Entry 9JJ8 (electron microscopy, 2.79 A resolution); this record covers chains b and d of the 51 polymer chains in the assembly.

# Chain b
Molecule: Photosystem I P700 chlorophyll a apoprotein A2
Source organism: Emiliania huxleyi CCMP1516
Notes: EC 1.97.1.12
UniProtKB: Q4G3F5 (PSAB_EMIHU); numbering as in UniProt (aligned over 1-734)
Sequence (734 residues; row label = number of the first residue in the row):
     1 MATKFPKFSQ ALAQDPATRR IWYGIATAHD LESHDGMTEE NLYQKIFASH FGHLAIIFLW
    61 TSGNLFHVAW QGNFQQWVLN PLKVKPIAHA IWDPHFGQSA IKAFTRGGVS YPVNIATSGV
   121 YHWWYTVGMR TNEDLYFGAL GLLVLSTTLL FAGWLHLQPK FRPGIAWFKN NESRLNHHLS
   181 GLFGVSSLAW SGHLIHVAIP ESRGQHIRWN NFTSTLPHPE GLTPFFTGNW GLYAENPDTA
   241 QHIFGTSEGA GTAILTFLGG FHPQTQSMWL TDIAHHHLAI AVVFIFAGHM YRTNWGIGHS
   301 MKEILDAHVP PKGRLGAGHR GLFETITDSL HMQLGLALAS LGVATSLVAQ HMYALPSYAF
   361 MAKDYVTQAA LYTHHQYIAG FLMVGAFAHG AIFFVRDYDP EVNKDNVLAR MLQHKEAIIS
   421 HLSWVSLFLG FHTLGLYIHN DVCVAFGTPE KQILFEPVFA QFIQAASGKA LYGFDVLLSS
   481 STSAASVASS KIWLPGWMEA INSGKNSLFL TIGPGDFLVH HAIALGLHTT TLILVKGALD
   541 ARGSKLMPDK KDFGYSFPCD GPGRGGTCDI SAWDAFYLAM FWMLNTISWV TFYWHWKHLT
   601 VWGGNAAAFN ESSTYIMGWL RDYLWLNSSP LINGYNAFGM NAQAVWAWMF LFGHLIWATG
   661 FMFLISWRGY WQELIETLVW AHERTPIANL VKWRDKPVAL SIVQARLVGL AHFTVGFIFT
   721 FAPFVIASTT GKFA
Not modelled in the structure: 1
Bound ions: chlorophyll a Mg site 1 near His289 (its only coordinating residue here); chlorophyll a Mg site 2 near His712 (its only coordinating residue here)
Ligand contacts:
  - beta-carotene (BCR), molecule 1: Gly52, Ile56, Leu59, Leu150
  - beta-carotene (BCR), molecule 2: Leu54, Ile57, Phe58, Trp60, Gly181, Leu182, Val185, Ser186
  - beta-carotene (BCR), molecule 3: Phe58, Thr61, Leu65, Trp123, Trp124, Met129, Gly138, Leu142, Trp209, Phe212, Thr213
  - beta-carotene (BCR), molecule 4: Leu188, Phe225, Val282, Ile285, Phe286, His289, Ile297
  - beta-carotene (BCR), molecule 5: Phe225, Phe226, Trp230, Val282, Phe286
  - beta-carotene (BCR), molecule 6: Met332, Gly335, Leu336, Ala339, Val343, Met383, Ala386, Phe387, Gly390, Phe393, Phe394, Leu408, Ala538
  - beta-carotene (BCR), molecule 7: Leu408, Met411, Val535, Leu539
  - beta-carotene (BCR), molecule 8: Trp648, Met649, Phe652, Trp671, Leu674, Ile675, Leu678, Phe719
  - chlorophyll a (CLA), molecule 1: Phe5, Phe8, Gly24, Ile25, Ala28, His29, Leu31, His34, Ser49, His53, Ile56
  - chlorophyll a (CLA), molecule 2: Thr18, Ile21, Trp22, Ile675, Leu678, Val679, His682, Val691, Lys692, Trp693, Arg694, Asp695, Pro697, Val698
  - chlorophyll a (CLA), molecule 3: Trp22, Phe652, Leu655, Ile656, Met662, Phe663, Leu700, Leu707, Val708, Ala711, His712, Val715
  - chlorophyll a (CLA), molecule 4: Ile25, Ala26, Thr27, Ala28, His29, Asp30, His331, Leu334, Leu338, Phe381, Leu382, Val384, Gly385, Ala388, His389, Ile392, Arg396, Tyr555, Trp573, Phe576, Met580, Leu707, Val715, Phe719
  - chlorophyll a (CLA), molecule 5: His29, Leu31, Glu32, Tyr43, Ile46, Ser49, His50, His53, Leu54, Ile57, Phe168, Arg174, His178, Leu182, Leu330, His331, Gln333, Leu334, Ala337, Leu338, Leu341
  - chlorophyll a (CLA), molecule 6: His29, His53, Ile56, Ile57, Trp60, Ile378, Phe381, Leu382
  - chlorophyll a (CLA), molecule 7: Phe47, Phe51, Thr148, Phe151, Ala152, Leu155, His156, Lys160, Phe161, Pro163, Trp167
  - chlorophyll a (CLA), molecule 8: Phe47, His50, Phe51, Leu54, Trp123, Trp167, Phe168, Asn170, Ser173, Arg174, His177, His178, Gly181, Leu182, Phe183, Tyr358
  - chlorophyll a (CLA), molecule 9: Ile56, Trp60, Asn64, His67, Val68, Ala88, His89, Asn114, Ile115, Ala116, Thr117, Ser118, Val120, Val645, Trp646, Met649, Phe719
  - chlorophyll a (CLA), molecule 10: Ile56, Leu59, Trp60, Ser62, Gly63, Phe66, His67, Trp70, Gln71, His89, Ala90, Trp92, Leu143
  - chlorophyll a (CLA), molecule 11: Ile57, Phe58, Trp60, Thr61, Ser118, Gly119, Val120, Trp123, Val185, Ser186, Ala189, Leu341, Ala344, Thr345, Val348, Met352, Tyr358, Met361, Leu371, His374, His375, Ile378, Leu382
  - chlorophyll a (CLA), molecule 12: Trp60, Asn64, Thr117, Ser118, Val120, Ala370, Leu371, Thr373, His374, Tyr377, Ile378, Phe381, Trp646, Met649, Ile718, Phe719, Phe721, Ala722, Val725, Ile726
  - chlorophyll a (CLA), molecule 13: His89, Ala90, Ile91, Trp92, Asp93, Pro94, His95, Phe96, Phe104, Asn114, Val645, Trp648
  - chlorophyll a (CLA), molecule 14: Trp92, Pro94, His95
  - chlorophyll a (CLA), molecule 15: Trp123, Thr126, Val127, Leu182, Phe183, Ser186, Ser187, Trp190, Leu194, Met268, Leu270, Ile273, His276, His277, Ile280, Ala344, Leu347, Val348, His351, Met352, Ser357, Tyr358
  - chlorophyll a (CLA), molecule 16: Val127, Gly128, Met129, Asp134, Phe137, Gly138, Gly141, Leu145, Ser186, Ala189, Trp190, Gly192, His193, His196, Val197, Ile207, Arg208, Trp209, Phe212
  - chlorophyll a (CLA), molecule 17: Trp167, Asn170, Ser173, His177, Thr293, Asn294, Trp295
  - chlorophyll a (CLA), molecule 18: Asn171, Arg174, Leu175, His178, Phe183, Ile280, Phe284, Met301, Leu305, Phe323, Ile326, Thr327, Leu336, Ala337, Ser340, Leu341, Ala344
  - chlorophyll a (CLA), molecule 19: Leu175, Leu179, Phe183, Val283, Phe284, Ala287, Met290, Tyr291, Met301, Ile304, Leu305
  - chlorophyll a (CLA), molecule 20: Asn176, His177, Ser180, Gly181, Val185, Ile285, His289, Tyr291, Arg292, Thr293, Asn294, Trp295, Ile297
  - chlorophyll a (CLA), molecule 21: Leu188, Ala189, Ser191, Gly192, Ile195, His196, Phe212, Thr213, Ser214, Thr215, Leu216, Pro217, His218, Gly221, Leu222, Tyr233, Ile254, Leu255, Leu278
  - chlorophyll a (CLA), molecule 22: Phe225, Gly228, Trp230, Gly231, Tyr233, Ala234, Leu255, Phe257, His275, Leu278, Ala279, Val282, Val283, Ile492
  - chlorophyll a (CLA), molecule 23: Phe225, Phe226, Thr227, Gly228, Trp230
  - chlorophyll a (CLA), molecule 24: Thr256, Phe257, Gly259, Gly260, Met268, Asp272, Ile273, His275, His276, Ala279, Ile280, Val283, His351, Leu355, Trp493, Trp497
  - chlorophyll a (CLA), molecule 25: Phe286, His289, Met290, Arg292, Ile297, Gly298, His299
  - chlorophyll a (CLA), molecule 26: Met290, His299, Glu303, Ile304, Ala307, His308
  - chlorophyll a (CLA), molecule 27: Ile304, Leu305, His308, Leu315, His319, Leu322, Ile326, Met332, Val407, Leu408, Met411
  - chlorophyll a (CLA), molecule 28: Ala307, His308, Val309, Pro310, Pro311, Arg314, Leu315, His319
  - chlorophyll a (CLA), molecule 29: Arg314, Leu315, Gly316, Val407, Arg410, Met411, Gln413, His414, Ala417, Ile418, His421
  - chlorophyll a (CLA), molecule 30: Leu336, Ala339, Ser340, Val343, Leu347, Gln350, His351, Ala354, Leu355, Leu508, Phe509
  - chlorophyll a (CLA), molecule 31: Val343, Ser346, Gln350, Gln376, Gly380, Met383, Val384, Phe387, Leu527, Thr530, Thr531, Leu534, Met583, Thr586, Ile587
  - chlorophyll a (CLA), molecule 32: Gln350, Tyr353, Tyr372, Phe459, Ala460, Ile463, Gln464, Phe509, Leu510, Ile512, His520, Ile523, Leu527, Val590, Tyr593, Trp594, Lys597
  - chlorophyll a (CLA), molecule 33: Tyr377, Thr433, Leu434, Tyr437, Val519, Ala522, Leu525, Asn585, Ser588, Trp589, Phe592, Ile616, Trp619, Leu620, Leu624, Ser628, Ile632, Phe650, His654, Trp657, Phe717, Thr720, Phe721, Phe724
  - chlorophyll a (CLA), molecule 34: Ala417, His421, Trp424
  - chlorophyll a (CLA), molecule 35: Ile418, Leu422, Trp424, Val425, Ala524, Leu527, His528, Thr531
  - chlorophyll a (CLA), molecule 36: Ser420, Ser423, Trp424, Leu427, Phe431
  - chlorophyll a (CLA), molecule 37: Ser423, Ser426, Leu427, Gly430, Phe431, Leu434, Leu525, Thr529, Leu532, Ile533, Leu578, Phe581, Trp582
  - chlorophyll a (CLA), molecule 38: Trp424, Leu427, Phe428, Phe431, His432
  - chlorophyll a (CLA), molecule 39: Phe428, Leu429, Phe455, Glu456, Pro457, Val458, Phe459, Ala460, Asp516, Phe517, His520, His521, Ala524, His528
  - chlorophyll a (CLA), molecule 40: Phe431, Gly435, Leu436, Ile438, His439, Val442, Lys451, Ile453
  - chlorophyll a (CLA), molecule 41: Leu434, Ile438, Asp441, Leu525, Phe581, Trp582, Asn585, Trp589, Ile616, Leu620, Trp657, Phe713
  - chlorophyll a (CLA), molecule 42: Phe462, Ile463, Ala466, Ser467, Leu477, Leu478, Ala485, Trp493, Trp497, Phe509
  - chlorophyll a (CLA), molecule 43: Leu477, Ala484, Ala485, Ala488, Ser489, Ile492, Trp493
  - chlorophyll a (CLA), molecule 44: Leu620, Leu624, Trp625, Trp657
  - chlorophyll a (CLA), molecule 45: Trp648, Leu651, Phe652, His654, Leu655, Trp657, Ala658
  - chlorophyll a (CLA), molecule 46: Leu655, Ala658, Thr659, Phe661, Met662, Ile665, Tyr670, Trp671, Leu674
  - chlorophyll a (CLA), molecule 47: Leu678, Ala681, His682, Thr685, Ala688, Val691
  - chlorophyll a (CLA), molecule 48: Trp680, Ala681, Arg684, Thr685, Pro686
  - chlorophyll a (CLA), molecule 49: Pro686, Ile687, Ala688, Val691
  - phylloquinone (PQN): Ile21, Met662, Phe663, Ser666, Trp667, Arg668, Trp671, Ile675, Val698, Ala699, Leu700, Ala705
  - 4Fe-4S cluster (SF4): Pro558, Cys559, Gly561, Pro562, Thr567, Cys568, Trp667, Ile702, Arg706
Swiss-Prot annotation at these positions:
  - binding site ([4Fe-4S] cluster): Cys559, Cys568
  - binding site (chlorophyll a): His654, Met662, Tyr670
  - binding site (phylloquinone): Trp671

# Chain d
Molecule: Photosystem I reaction center subunit II
Source organism: Emiliania huxleyi CCMP1516
UniProtKB: Q4G369 (Q4G369_EMIHU); residues 1-142 here = UniProt positions 1-142
Sequence (142 residues; numbered 1 to 142; the number before each row is that of its first residue):
     1 MTSDVLNLQI PTPTFGGSTG GWLRAAEIEE KYAITWTSKK EQIFEMPTSG AAIMQKGENL
    61 LYLAKKEQCL ALSTQLRTLF KISDYKIYRI FPNSEVQYLH PKDGVFPEKL NEGRIGVGNV
   121 GYSIGKNPNP VNVKFTGKNT FD
Not modelled in the structure: 1, 142

# How chain b and chain d interact
Residue-residue contacts (28; chain b residue first):
  Met37(b) with Phe135(d)
  Glu39(b) with Phe135(d)
  Leu42(b) with Phe135(d), hydrophobic
  Asp328(b) with Lys134(d)
  Val395(b) with Pro130(d)
  Arg396(b) with Val131(d); Lys134(d)
  Asp397(b) with Val131(d); Lys134(d), salt bridge
  Tyr398(b) with Val131(d)
  Pro400(b) with Asn129(d)
  Glu401(b) with Asn132(d)
  Arg542(b) with Asn129(d), hydrogen bond
  Asp549(b) with Ile124(d)
  Lys551(b) with Asn127(d); Asn129(d); Pro130(d)
  Asp552(b) with Asn127(d), hydrogen bond; Thr140(d); Phe141(d)
  Trp680(b) with Thr19(d); Leu23(d)
  Glu683(b) with Leu23(d); Arg24(d), salt bridge
  Arg684(b) with Trp22(d)
  Asn689(b) with Arg24(d)
  Lys692(b) with Arg24(d)
  Lys696(b) with Glu29(d), salt bridge
Other interface residues (no listed pair), chain b (24 interface residues in all): Glu32, Thr38, Asp399, Val679
Other interface residues (no listed pair), chain d (16 interface residues in all): Pro128

# In short
The interface between chain b and chain d involves 24 residues on one side and 16 on the other, with 2
hydrogen bonds and 3 salt bridges. Polar contacts include Asp397(b)-Lys134(d), Glu683(b)-Arg24(d) and
Lys696(b)-Glu29(d).
Here chain b is Photosystem I P700 chlorophyll a apoprotein A2 and chain d is Photosystem I reaction center
subunit II, both from Emiliania huxleyi CCMP1516. Entry 9JJ8 (Structural insights into the PSI-FCPI
supercomplex from the coccolithophore Emiliania huxleyi) was determined by electron microscopy.
